Entry 4GBM (X-ray diffraction, 1.62 A resolution); this record covers chain A.

== Chain A ==
Name: CurM Sulfotransferase
Organism: Moorea producta
Notes: fragment: Sulfotransferase domain
UniProtKB: F4Y423 (F4Y423_9CYAN); residues 1-320 here correspond to UniProt positions 1598-1917 (UniProt number = residue number + 1597)
Chain sequence (323 residues; numbered -2 to 320; the number before each row is that of its first residue; numbers below 1 keep their minus sign (Ser-2 is residue -2)):
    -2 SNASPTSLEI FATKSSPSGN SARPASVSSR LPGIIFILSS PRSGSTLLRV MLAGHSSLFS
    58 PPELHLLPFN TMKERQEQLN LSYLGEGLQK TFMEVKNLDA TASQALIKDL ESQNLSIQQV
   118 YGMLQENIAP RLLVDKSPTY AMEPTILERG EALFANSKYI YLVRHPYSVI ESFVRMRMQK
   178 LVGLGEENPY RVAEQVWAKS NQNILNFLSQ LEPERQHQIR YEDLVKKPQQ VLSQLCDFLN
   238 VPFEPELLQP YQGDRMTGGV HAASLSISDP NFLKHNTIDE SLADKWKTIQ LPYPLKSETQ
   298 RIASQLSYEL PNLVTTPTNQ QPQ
Unresolved in the structure: -2 to 25, 309-320
Sequence notes: expression tag (-2 to 0); engineered mutation Ala259 (Gln1856 in F4Y423), Ala260 (Lys1857 in F4Y423)
Metal / ion sites: Zn2+ site 1 near His62 (its only coordinating residue here); Zn2+ site 2 near Glu83 (its only coordinating residue here); Zn2+ site 3: His258, Asp266; Zn2+ site 4: His272, Asp276
Small-molecule neighbours: adenosine-3'-5'-diphosphate (A3P): Pro38, Arg39, Ser40, Gly41, Ser42, Thr43, Leu44, Lys133, Arg161, Ser169, Arg172, Met173, Tyr218, Val222, Tyr248, Pro267, Asn268, Phe269, His272, Thr274, Ile275, Asp276, Leu279, Lys282
From the paper describing this entry:
  - catalytic residues: Glu60, His62, Lys133
  - contacts within the chain: Glu60-Lys133, Ser42-Lys133 (hydrogen bond), Thr43-Lys133 (hydrogen bond)
  - binding site for adenosine-3'-5'-diphosphate: Arg39, Gly41, Ser42, Thr43, Lys133, Arg161, Ser169, Arg172, Tyr218, Tyr248, Asn268, His272, Thr274, Asp276
  - Zn2+ coordination: His258, Asp266
  - mutagenesis - R39A (100-fold), T43A (100-fold), E60A (100-fold), E60Q (100-fold), H62A (10-fold), S134A, Q259A/K260A, D266A (2% of WT), D266N (4% of WT): decreased catalytic activity
  - mutagenesis - K133A: abolished catalytic activity
  - mutagenesis - S261A, P267A: decreased catalytic activity on C5-methoxy group
  - specificity-determining residues: Ser261, Pro267
  - conformationally variable residues (loop rearrangement): Asn77 to Gly82, Gly255 to Pro267

== Overview ==
Ligands of chain A: adenosine-3'-5'-diphosphate. His258 and Asp266 coordinate Zn2+ site 3. The Zn2+ site 4 is
built by His272 and Asp276. From the paper: catalytic residues Glu60, His62 and Lys133; R39A, T43A and E60A,
among others, reduce catalytic activity; 12 substitutions were tested in all.
Chain A is CurM Sulfotransferase (Moorea producta); the structure, Sulfotransferase Domain from the Curacin
Biosynthetic Pathway, was determined by X-ray diffraction, deposited together with 4GOX.
